PDB entry 5GZT | X-ray diffraction, 2.10 A resolution | chains A and B

# Chain A
Protein: Chitinase
From: Paenibacillus sp. FPU-7
UniProt: K7ZLW6 (K7ZLW6_9BACL); numbering as in UniProt (aligned over 198-282)
Sequence (108 residues; each row starts with the number of its first residue):
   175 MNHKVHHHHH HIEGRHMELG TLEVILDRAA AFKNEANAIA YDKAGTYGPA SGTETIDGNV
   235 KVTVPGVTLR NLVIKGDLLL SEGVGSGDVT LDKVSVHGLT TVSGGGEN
Unresolved in the structure: 175-213
Sequence notes: initiating methionine (175); expression tag (176-197)
What the authors report for this chain:
  - post-translational modification sites: Asn282 (citing earlier work)

# Chain B
Protein: Chitinase
From: Paenibacillus sp. FPU-7
UniProt: K7ZLW6 (K7ZLW6_9BACL); numbering as in UniProt (aligned over 283-1418)
Sequence (1136 residues; row label = number of the first residue in the row):
   283 SVHMNDSVIG VVYVDKKDTP VRIVAKGSAK VGEVIIAGSV KLEETDLTGT GFEKVVLKDL
   343 LPANAKVTLS GSFTDVDVAA SANPQLNVNS GTIERLTVAA SSKDAVIVLA SGVKVTTLTL
   403 NIKTQIKGQG SVGTAVVNLG GKGSSFESAP GKTEGIAKDS VTTGGSFGGG GYGGGSGSSS
   463 NPVVKLISTA SNNDRQLVLK FNAYGWDNNA TIVLTSPAGK QTTYTYEKNS AQFAVSAPEV
   523 TFTSDKGLAA GTWLYSVKTA KGSVTSDTVT GKAFVQGKIV SYIPAWVDWA KDERGVDATK
   583 FTHLYYAFGR INNGKVVTIK EDAKWTEDPT ITEADRIKRR NNPDESNLAY LTGLKAKNPN
   643 LKVLVSIGGW EAEGFSDAAL TPESREVFAN SALDFMNKYN LDGIDLDWEY PVYGAWGVIK
   703 SRPEDKANFT ALLKLLREKL DAQSTTTNKY YELAIAAGAS KTYTDSVELT KITPYLDYIN
   763 LMTYDLHGGW DPATSHHTAV YSATNNQLSV DSTVKLYLNN GVPAEKLMVG GAFYSRVWQN
   823 VENKGTGLSE KAGSQAGSPG TIVYSELVNN YINKNGYTRY WDDTAKAPYL FNGSTFISYE
   883 DTASAAYKAE YIKQNNLAGF MYWEYSQDSD SHELANTIYS RLYAKSGTPL SVGTSVYAGT
   943 VTMATYTQLP AGTFILPLTQ GTLKPVISAS DVTVSGIPAG ITYTVANAAD HRNAVAVYVN
  1003 GGTVASNVYD PIDVRVVVKA SAVLEANMTD SAPASVTIMP KFGPILLGYV PGWVDWTNSA
  1063 YKVDATKLTH INYAFARIKD NKVVKISEDI NWVNEFPSEE IREQRRNNPD DANFAYLKTL
  1123 KQQNPSLKVL VSIGGWAAEG FSDAALTPET REELANSAIA FMHQYGFDGI DLDWEYPVYG
  1183 AFGVIKSRPE DKQNFTALLK LFREKLDVEG ALHGKYYELA IASAAAPIYI NSVELDKIHQ
  1243 YLDYMSVMTY DYHGSWESKT AHQASVYTSA LSPGDFSADS VLTAYRKQGV PASKLVIGGA
  1303 FYARGWVNVP NINHGLFQQA GDQAKNPGTP TYNDLVKDYF DKGYTRYWDN SAKAPYLYNP
  1363 DANGGTFITY DDEESLKYKA EYAKNQGLRG VMFWDYSQDI SGKLLGAIFN ELKAPK
Unresolved in the structure: 1417-1418
Bound ions: Na+: Glu326, Thr332, Phe334, Ser354
What the authors report for this chain:
  - catalytic residues: Ser283, Asp689, Glu691, Glu1177 (proposed by the authors, not directly observed)
  - catalytic residues: Asp687, Tyr766, Asp1173, Asp1175, Tyr1252 (by similarity / conservation)
  - mutagenesis - E691Q/E1177Q: abolished catalytic activity (citing earlier work)
  - post-translational modification sites: Ser283 (citing earlier work)

# Interface between chain A and chain B
Pairs across the interface - 51 pairs, chain A then chain B:
  Leu254(A) - Val284(B)  hydrophobic
  Glu256(A) - Lys299(B)  salt bridge
  Gly259(A) - Lys298(B)
  Gly261(A) - Ser283(B)  hydrogen bond (backbone-backbone)
  Asp262(A) - Ser283(B)
  Asp262(A) - His285(B)  salt bridge
  Val263(A) - Ser283(B)  hydrogen bond (backbone-backbone)
  Val263(A) - Val284(B)
  Val263(A) - His285(B)  hydrogen bond (backbone-backbone)
  Thr264(A) - His285(B)
  Leu265(A) - His285(B)  hydrogen bond (backbone-backbone)
  Leu265(A) - Met286(B)
  Leu265(A) - Asn287(B)  hydrogen bond (backbone-backbone)
  Leu265(A) - Ser289(B)  hydrogen bond (backbone-side chain)
  Asp266(A) - Asn287(B)
  Lys267(A) - Asn287(B)  hydrogen bond (backbone-backbone)
  Lys267(A) - Asp288(B)
  Lys267(A) - Ser289(B)
  Val268(A) - Ser289(B)  hydrogen bond (backbone-side chain)
  Val268(A) - Val290(B)  hydrogen bond (backbone-backbone)
  Ser269(A) - Val290(B)
  Val270(A) - Val290(B)  hydrogen bond (backbone-backbone)
  Val270(A) - Gly292(B)
  Leu273(A) - Val293(B)
  Thr274(A) - Ile291(B)
  Thr274(A) - Val293(B)  hydrogen bond (backbone-backbone)
  Thr274(A) - Val294(B)
  Thr274(A) - Tyr295(B)  hydrogen bond (backbone-backbone)
  Thr275(A) - Tyr295(B)
  Val276(A) - Tyr295(B)  hydrogen bond (backbone-backbone)
  Val276(A) - Val296(B)
  Val276(A) - Asp297(B)
  Val276(A) - Lys298(B)
  Val276(A) - Val303(B)  hydrophobic
  Val276(A) - Ile305(B)  hydrophobic
  Ser277(A) - Asp297(B)  hydrogen bond
  Ser277(A) - Lys298(B)
  Gly278(A) - Lys298(B)
  Gly278(A) - Val303(B)
  Gly279(A) - Lys298(B)  hydrogen bond (backbone-side chain)
  Gly279(A) - Pro302(B)
  Gly279(A) - Val303(B)
  Gly280(A) - Ser283(B)  hydrogen bond (backbone-side chain)
  Gly280(A) - Pro302(B)
  Gly280(A) - Val303(B)
  Gly280(A) - Arg304(B)  hydrogen bond (backbone-backbone)
  Glu281(A) - Ser283(B)  hydrogen bond (backbone-side chain)
  Glu281(A) - Pro302(B)
  Glu281(A) - Arg304(B)  hydrogen bond (backbone-side chain)
  Asn282(A) - Ser283(B)  hydrogen bond (backbone-side chain)
  Asn282(A) - Arg304(B)  hydrogen bond (backbone-side chain)
Interface residues without a listed pair, chain A (24 interface residues in all): Gly272
Interface residues without a listed pair, chain B (22 interface residues in all): Thr301
From the paper, about this interface:
  - interface residues, chain A: Asp262(A)
  - interface residues, chain B: Ser283(B)

# Overview
24 residues of chain A face 22 of chain B across their interface; the contacts include 21 hydrogen bonds and 2
salt bridges. Polar pairs include Glu256(A)-Lys299(B), Asp262(A)-His285(B) and Leu265(A)-Ser289(B). From the
paper: catalytic residues Ser283(B), Asp689(B) and Glu691(B) among others; E691Q/E1177Q of chain B abolish
catalytic activity.
Here chain A is Chitinase and chain B is Chitinase, both from Paenibacillus sp. FPU-7. Entry 5GZT (Crystal
Structure of Chitinase ChiW from Paenibacillus sp. str. FPU-7 Reveals a Novel Type of Bacterial ...) was
determined by X-ray diffraction (same publication as 5GZU and 5GZV).
